6SAX - chain B; structure by X-ray diffraction, 2.40 A resolution.

== Chain B ==
Molecule: Diguanylate cyclase (GGDEF) domain-containing protein
From: Idiomarina sp. A28L
UniProtKB: F7RW09 (F7RW09_9GAMM); residues 3-312 here = UniProt positions 3-312
Sequence (314 residues; row label = number of the first residue in the row; numbers below 1 keep their minus sign (Gly-1 is residue -1)):
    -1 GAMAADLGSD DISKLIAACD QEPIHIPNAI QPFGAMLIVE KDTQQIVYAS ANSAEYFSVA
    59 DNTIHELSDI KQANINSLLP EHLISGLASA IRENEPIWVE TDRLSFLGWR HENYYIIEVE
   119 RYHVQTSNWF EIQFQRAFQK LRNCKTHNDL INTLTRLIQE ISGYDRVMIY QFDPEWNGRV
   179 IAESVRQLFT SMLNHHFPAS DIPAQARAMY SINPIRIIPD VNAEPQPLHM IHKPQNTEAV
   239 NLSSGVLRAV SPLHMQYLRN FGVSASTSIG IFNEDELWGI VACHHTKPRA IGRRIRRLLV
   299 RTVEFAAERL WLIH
Disordered / not traced: -1 to 5
Construct notes: expression tag (-1 to 2)
Covalent attachments: 2(R),3(E)- phytochromobilin (LBV) linked to Cys17
Small-molecule neighbours: 2(R),3(E)- phytochromobilin (LBV; 3-[2-[(Z)-[3-(2-carboxyethyl)-5-[(Z)-(4-ethenyl-3-methyl-5-oxidanylidene-pyrrol-2-ylidene)methyl]-4-methyl-pyrrol-1-ium -2-ylidene]methyl]-5-[(Z)-[(3E)-3-ethylidene-4-methyl-5-oxidanylidene-pyrrolidin-2-ylidene]methyl]-4-methyl-1H-pyrrol-3- yl]propanoic acid): Glu20, Ile22, Met166, Tyr168, Val178, Phe195, Ser198, Asp199, Ile200, Pro201, Gln203, Ala204, Tyr208, Arg214, Ile216, Arg246, Ala247, Val248, Ser249, Leu251, His252, Tyr255, Leu256, Phe259, Ser264, Thr265, Ser266, Ile278, Ala280, His282
From the paper describing this entry:
  - binding site for 2(R),3(E)- phytochromobilin: Cys17

== Summary ==
2(R),3(E)- phytochromobilin is covalently linked to Cys17. The paper reports a binding site for 2(R),3(E)-
phytochromobilin at Cys17.
Chain B is Diguanylate cyclase (GGDEF) domain-containing protein (Idiomarina sp. A28L); the structure,
Chromophore binding domain of bacteriophytochrome linked diguanylyl cyclase from Idiomarina species A28L
(Pr-state monomer), was determined by X-ray diffraction together with 6SAW from the same study.
